PDB entry 7EMF | electron microscopy, 3.50 A resolution | chains 0 and 2 of the 27 polymer chains in the assembly

# Chain 0
Name: Mediator of RNA polymerase II transcription subunit 27
Source organism: Homo sapiens
Reference sequence: Q6P2C8 (MED27_HUMAN); residue numbers follow UniProt; this construct covers 1-311
Sequence (311 residues; numbered 1 to 311; the number before each row is that of its first residue):
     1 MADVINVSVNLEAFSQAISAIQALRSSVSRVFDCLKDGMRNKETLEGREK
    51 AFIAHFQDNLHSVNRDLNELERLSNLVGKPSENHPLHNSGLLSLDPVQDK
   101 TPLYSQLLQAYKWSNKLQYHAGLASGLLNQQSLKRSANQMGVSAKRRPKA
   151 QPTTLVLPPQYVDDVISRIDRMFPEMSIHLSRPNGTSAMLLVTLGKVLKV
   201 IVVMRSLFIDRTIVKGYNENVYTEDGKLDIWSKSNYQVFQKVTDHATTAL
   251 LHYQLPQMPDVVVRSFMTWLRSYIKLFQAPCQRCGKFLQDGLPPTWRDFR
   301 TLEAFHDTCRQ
Not modelled in the structure: 1-6, 80-102, 141-154, 311
Metal / ion sites: Zn2+: Cys-281, Cys-284, Cys-309
UniProt features mapped onto this chain:
  - modified residue: Ser-132 (Phosphoserine), Lys-134 (N6-methyllysine)
  - natural variant: Val-63 (V63G: In NEDSCAC; uncertain significance), Ser-232 (S232F: In NEDSCAC; uncertain significance), Val-242 (V242A: In NEDSCAC; uncertain significance), Pro-259 (P259L: In NEDSCAC; uncertain significance), Pro-280 (P280L: In NEDSCAC; uncertain significance), Gly-291 (G291S: In NEDSCAC; uncertain significance), Pro-293 (P293L: In NEDSCAC; uncertain significance)

# Chain 2
Name: Mediator of RNA polymerase II transcription subunit 29
Source organism: Homo sapiens
Reference sequence: Q9NX70 (MED29_HUMAN); residues 1-200 here = UniProt positions 1-200
Sequence (200 residues; numbered 1 to 200; the number before each row is that of its first residue):
     1 MAASQQQASAASSAAGVSGPSSAGGPGPQQQPQPPAQLVGPAQSGLLQQQ
    51 QQDFDPVQRYKMLIPQLKESLQTLMKVAAQNLIQNTNIDNGQKSSDGPIQ
   101 RFDKCLEEFYALCDQLELCLRLAHECLSQSCDSAKHSPTLVPTATKPDAV
   151 QPDSLPYPQYLAVIKAQISCAKDIHTALLDCANKVTGKTPAPPAGPGGTL
Not modelled in the structure: 1-54, 137-154, 188-200
UniProt features mapped onto this chain:
  - modified residue: Ala-2 (N-acetylalanine)

# How chain 0 and chain 2 interact
Residue-residue contacts (50; chain 0 residue first):
  Asn-10(0) with Leu-127(2)
  Leu-11(0) with His-124(2); Leu-127(2), hydrophobic; Ser-128(2)
  Phe-14(0) with Ala-123(2), hydrophobic; Leu-127(2), hydrophobic
  Ala-17(0) with Tyr-60(2); Leu-120(2), hydrophobic
  Ile-18(0) with Leu-120(2), hydrophobic
  Ile-21(0) with Cys-113(2); Leu-116(2), hydrophobic; Glu-117(2); Leu-120(2), hydrophobic
  Gln-22(0) with Glu-117(2), hydrogen bond; Arg-121(2)
  Leu-24(0) with Leu-67(2), hydrophobic
  Arg-25(0) with Glu-117(2), salt bridge
  Val-28(0) with Phe-109(2), hydrophobic
  Ser-29(0) with Tyr-110(2)
  Phe-32(0) with Leu-74(2), hydrophobic; Phe-102(2), hydrophobic
  Leu-67(0) with Leu-71(2), hydrophobic
  Leu-70(0) with Tyr-60(2), hydrogen bond (backbone-side chain); Ile-64(2), hydrophobic; Leu-67(2), hydrophobic; Leu-116(2), hydrophobic
  Glu-71(0) with Lys-68(2)
  Leu-73(0) with Tyr-60(2)
  Ser-74(0) with Tyr-60(2), hydrogen bond (backbone-side chain); Lys-61(2), hydrogen bond (backbone-side chain)
  Val-77(0) with Val-57(2), hydrophobic; Tyr-60(2), hydrophobic
  Gly-78(0) with Val-57(2)
  Lys-79(0) with Val-57(2); Cys-126(2); Leu-127(2)
  Tyr-104(0) with Tyr-157(2), hydrogen bond
  Gln-106(0) with Ile-168(2)
  Leu-107(0) with Ile-164(2), hydrophobic; Gln-167(2); Ile-168(2)
  Leu-108(0) with Gln-129(2)
  Ala-110(0) with Ala-171(2), hydrophobic
  Tyr-111(0) with Asp-132(2); His-136(2); Gln-167(2), hydrogen bond
  Trp-113(0) with Ala-171(2); Ile-174(2), hydrophobic; His-175(2)
  Asn-115(0) with Lys-135(2), hydrogen bond
Other interface residues (no listed pair), chain 0 (35 interface residues in all): Ser-15, Leu-60, Val-63, Asn-75, Leu-103, Ser-114, Leu-117
Other interface residues (no listed pair), chain 2 (39 interface residues in all): Pro-56, Met-75, Ala-78, Leu-106, Asp-114, Cys-131, Leu-178

# Summary
Chain 0 and chain 2 form an interface of 35 and 39 residues respectively; the contacts include 7 hydrogen
bonds and 1 salt bridge. Among the polar pairs are Arg-25(0)/Glu-117(2), Gln-22(0)/Glu-117(2) and
Leu-70(0)/Tyr-60(2). Cys-281(0), Cys-284(0) and Cys-309(0) coordinate Zn2+.
Chain 0 is Mediator of RNA polymerase II transcription subunit 27 and chain 2 is Mediator of RNA polymerase II
transcription subunit 29, both from Homo sapiens; the structure, Human Mediator (deletion of MED1-IDR) in a
Tail-extended conformation, was determined by electron microscopy, deposited together with 7ENJ.
